PDB entry 6FKH | electron microscopy, 4.20 A resolution (low resolution: residue-level contacts below are approximate; hydrogen-bond / salt-bridge calls are withheld) | chains e and g of the 26 polymer chains in the assembly

== Chain e ==
Protein: ATP synthase epsilon chain, chloroplastic
Organism: Spinacia oleracea
UniProt: P00833 (ATPE_SPIOL); residue numbers follow UniProt; this construct covers 1-134
Amino-acid sequence (134 residues; each row starts with the number of its first residue):
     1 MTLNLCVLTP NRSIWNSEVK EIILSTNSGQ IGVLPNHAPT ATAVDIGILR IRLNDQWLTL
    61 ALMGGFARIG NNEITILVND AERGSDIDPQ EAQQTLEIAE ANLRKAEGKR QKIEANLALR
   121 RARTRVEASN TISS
Unresolved in the structure: 132-134

== Chain g ==
Protein: ATP synthase gamma chain, chloroplastic
Organism: Spinacia oleracea
UniProt: P05435 (ATPG_SPIOL); residue numbers follow UniProt; this construct covers 1-364
Amino-acid sequence (364 residues; each row starts with the number of its first residue):
     1 MACSLSFSSS VSTFHLPTTT QSTQAPPNNA TTLPTTNPIQ CANLRELRDR IGSVKNTQKI
    61 TEAMKLVAAA KVRRAQEAVV NGRPFSETLV EVLYNMNEQL QTEDVDVPLT KIRTVKKVAL
   121 MVVTGDRGLC GGFNNMLLKK AESRIAELKK LGVDYTIISI GKKGNTYFIR RPEIPVDRYF
   181 DGTNLPTAKE AQAIADDVFS LFVSEEVDKV EMLYTKFVSL VKSDPVIHTL LPLSPKGEIC
   241 DINGKCVDAA EDELFRLTTK EGKLTVERDM IKTETPAFSP ILEFEQDPAQ ILDALLPLYL
   301 NSQILRALQE SLASELAARM TAMSNATDNA NELKKTLSIN YNRARQAKIT GEILEIVAGA
   361 NACV
Unresolved in the structure: 1-42, 364
Disulfide bonds: Cys240-Cys246

== How chain e and chain g interact ==
Residue-residue contacts (63; chain e residue first):
  Leu8(e) - Phe85(g)
  Thr9(e) - Phe85(g)
  Thr9(e) - Ala188(g)
  Pro10(e) - Gly82(g)
  Pro10(e) - Phe85(g)
  Pro10(e) - Ser302(g)
  Pro10(e) - Leu305(g)
  Asn11(e) - Asn81(g)
  Asn11(e) - Gly82(g)
  Asn11(e) - Thr187(g)
  Asn11(e) - Ala188(g)
  Asn11(e) - Leu305(g)
  Thr26(e) - Gln286(g)
  Asn27(e) - Gln286(g)
  Ser28(e) - Glu285(g)
  Ser28(e) - Gln286(g)
  Pro39(e) - Ser279(g)
  Pro39(e) - Ile281(g)
  Pro39(e) - Leu282(g)
  Pro39(e) - Glu283(g)
  Thr40(e) - Leu282(g)
  Thr40(e) - Glu283(g)
  Ala41(e) - Leu282(g)
  Ala41(e) - Glu283(g)
  Ala41(e) - Phe284(g)
  Ala41(e) - Glu285(g)
  Ala41(e) - Ile291(g)
  Thr42(e) - Glu285(g)
  Thr42(e) - Gln286(g)
  Ala43(e) - Gln286(g)
  Ala43(e) - Ile291(g)
  Ala43(e) - Ala294(g)
  Gly64(e) - Leu298(g)
  Gly65(e) - Ala294(g)
  Gly65(e) - Leu298(g)
  Phe66(e) - Val92(g)
  Phe66(e) - Ile291(g)
  Phe66(e) - Leu295(g)
  Phe66(e) - Leu298(g)
  Arg68(e) - Glu91(g)
  Leu77(e) - Thr88(g)
  Leu77(e) - Leu89(g)
  Leu77(e) - Leu298(g)
  Val78(e) - Phe85(g)
  Asn79(e) - Ala188(g)
  Asn79(e) - Gln192(g)
  Asn79(e) - Leu298(g)
  Asn79(e) - Asn301(g)
  Asp80(e) - Lys189(g)
  Glu82(e) - Lys189(g)
  Arg110(e) - Asp177(g)
  Arg110(e) - Arg178(g)
  Arg110(e) - Asp197(g)
  Arg110(e) - Ser200(g)
  Arg110(e) - Leu201(g)
  Arg110(e) - Ser204(g)
  Arg110(e) - Glu206(g)
  Glu114(e) - Arg178(g)
  Glu114(e) - Ser200(g)
  Leu117(e) - Asp196(g)
  Arg121(e) - Gln192(g)
  Arg121(e) - Asp196(g)
  Arg125(e) - Lys189(g)
Interface residues without a listed pair, chain e (28 interface residues in all): Ile31, Lys109
Interface residues without a listed pair, chain g (38 interface residues in all): Pro84, Pro186, Phe199, Gln290, Gln309

== In short ==
Chain e and chain g form an interface of 28 and 38 residues respectively.
Here chain e is ATP synthase epsilon chain, chloroplastic and chain g is ATP synthase gamma chain,
chloroplastic, both from Spinacia oleracea. Entry 6FKH (Chloroplast F1Fo conformation 2) was determined by
electron microscopy together with 6FKF and 6FKI from the same study.
